Entry 2CL8 (X-ray diffraction, 2.80 A resolution); this record covers chains A and B.

[Chain A (and B)]
Molecule: Dectin-1
Source organism: Mus musculus
Notes: fragment: c-type lectin-like domain, residues 113-244; chain B of this document is another copy of the same molecule, construct and numbering; everything in this record applies to it too
UniProtKB: Q6QLQ4 (Q6QLQ4_MOUSE); residues 113-244 here = UniProt positions 113-244
Sequence (139 residues; each row starts with the number of its first residue):
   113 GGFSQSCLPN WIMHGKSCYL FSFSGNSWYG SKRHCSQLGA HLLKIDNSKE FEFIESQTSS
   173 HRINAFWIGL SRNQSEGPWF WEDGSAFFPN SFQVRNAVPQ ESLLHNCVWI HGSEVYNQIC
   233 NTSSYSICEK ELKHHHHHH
Unresolved in the structure: 113-116, 246-251
Disulfides: Cys119-Cys130, Cys147-Cys240, Cys219-Cys232
Ion coordination: Ca2+: Lys156, Asp158, Glu162, Glu241
From the paper describing this entry:
  - post-translational modification sites: Asn185 (citing earlier work)

[How chain A and chain B interact]
Residue-residue contacts (38; chain A residue first):
  Trp140(A) with Asn185(B); Phe192(B), hydrophobic
  Tyr141(A) with Asn185(B), hydrogen bond; Phe192(B), hydrophobic; Gly196(B)
  Lys144(A) with Phe192(B); Trp193(B); Glu194(B), hydrogen bond (side chain-backbone); Asp195(B); Gly196(B)
  Arg145(A) with Phe192(B); Asp195(B), salt bridge; Gly196(B), hydrogen bond (side chain-backbone); Ser197(B)
  Ser148(A) with Asp195(B)
  Ser183(A) with Asn185(B)
  Arg184(A) with Asn185(B)
  Asn185(A) with Tyr141(B), hydrogen bond; Arg184(B); Asn185(B); Gln186(B); Asn218(B); Cys232(B)
  Gln186(A) with Asn218(B), hydrogen bond
  Phe192(A) with Trp140(B), hydrophobic; Tyr141(B), hydrophobic; Lys144(B)
  Glu194(A) with Lys144(B), hydrogen bond (backbone-side chain)
  Asp195(A) with Lys144(B); Arg145(B); Ser148(B)
  Gly196(A) with Tyr141(B); Arg145(B)
  Ser197(A) with Arg145(B)
  Ala198(A) with Arg145(B)
  Leu216(A) with Gln186(B)
  Asn218(A) with Asn185(B), hydrogen bond (side chain-backbone)
  Cys232(A) with Asn185(B)
Other interface residues (no listed pair), chain A (20 interface residues in all): Trp193, Cys219
Other interface residues (no listed pair), chain B (20 interface residues in all): Ser183, Ala198, Leu216, Cys219

[In short]
The chain A/chain B interface involves 20 residues from each chain; the contacts include 7 hydrogen bonds and
1 salt bridge. Polar contacts include Arg145(A)-Asp195(B), Tyr141(A)-Asn185(B) and Lys144(A)-Glu194(B).
Lys156(A), Asp158(A), Glu162(A) and Glu241(A) form the Ca2+ site. The paper reports a modification site at
Asn185(A).
Chain A and chain B are both Dectin-1 (Mus musculus); the structure, Dectin-1 in complex with beta-glucan, was
determined by X-ray diffraction together with 2BPE, 2BPH and 2BPD from the same study.
